Entry 3OMF (X-ray diffraction, 1.80 A resolution); this record covers chain A.

== Chain A ==
Protein: Putative histidine triad family protein
From: Entamoeba histolytica
Reference sequence: C4LYI2 (C4LYI2_ENTHI); residues 1-113 here = UniProt positions 1-113
Chain sequence (117 residues; row label = number of the first residue in the row; numbers below 1 keep their minus sign (Gly-3 is residue -3)):
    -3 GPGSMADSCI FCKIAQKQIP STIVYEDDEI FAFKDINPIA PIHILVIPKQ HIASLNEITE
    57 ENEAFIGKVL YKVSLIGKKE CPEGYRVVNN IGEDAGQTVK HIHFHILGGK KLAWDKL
Unresolved in the structure: -3 to 2
Differences from the reference sequence: expression tag (-3 to 0)
Ion coordination: Zn2+: Cys5, Cys8, His47, His97
Small-molecule neighbours: adenosine monophosphate (AMP): Ile6, Phe7, Ile10, Phe29, Lys30, Asp31, Ile32, Asn33, His39, Leu41, Asn86, Gly92, Gln93, Thr94, Val95, His99, His101, Trp110
Curated features (UniProtKB/Swiss-Prot):
  - motif: His97 to His101 (Histidine triad motif)
  - active site: His99 (Tele-AMP-histidine intermediate)
  - binding site (Zn(2+)): Cys5, Cys8, His47, His97
  - binding site (AMP): Asp31, Asn86, Gly92, Thr94, His99, His101

== Summary ==
Ligands of chain A: adenosine monophosphate. Cys5, Cys8, His47 and His97 form the Zn2+ site. From UniProt:
active-site residue His99, 4 Zn2+-binding residues and 6 AMP-binding residues.
Chain A is Putative histidine triad family protein (Entamoeba histolytica); the structure, Crystal structure
of a histidine triad family protein from Entamoeba histolytica, bound to AMP, was determined by X-ray
diffraction together with 3OXK and 3OJ7 from the same study.
